Entry 9FQ8 (electron microscopy, 2.20 A resolution); this record covers chains 4X and 4Y of the 26 polymer chains in the assembly.

Chain 4X:
Name: Cytochrome Coxidase subunit, putative
From: Perkinsus marinus
Sequence (226 residues; row label = number of the first residue in the row):
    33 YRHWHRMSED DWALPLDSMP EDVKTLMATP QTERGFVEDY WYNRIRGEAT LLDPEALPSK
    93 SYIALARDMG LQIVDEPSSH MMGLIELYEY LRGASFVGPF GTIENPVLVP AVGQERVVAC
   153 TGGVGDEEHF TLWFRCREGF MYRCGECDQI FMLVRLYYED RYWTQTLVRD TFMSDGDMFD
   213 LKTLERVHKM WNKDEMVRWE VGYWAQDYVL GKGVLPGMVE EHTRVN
Bound ions: Zn2+: Cys152, His161, Cys176, Cys179

Chain 4Y:
Name: Cytochrome c oxidase subunit 18
From: Perkinsus marinus
UniProt: C5L2M0 (C5L2M0_PERM5); numbering as in UniProt (aligned over 24-130)
Sequence (107 residues; row label = number of the first residue in the row):
    24 IYEGQTVQES ELIPQEDDWV IEETNFCLGR NCYVRFREED DLARRALHQM DSQLNKMHTR
    84 LRDGTVIPYM SFHPDEMVDR PAPIHTFSEK PLLKWTWDET YEEAYDD

How chain 4X and chain 4Y interact:
Contacting residue pairs (89):
  Tyr120(4X) with Glu112(4Y)
  Leu123(4X) with Lys113(4Y), hydrogen bond (backbone-side chain)
  Arg124(4X) with Lys113(4Y), hydrogen bond (backbone-side chain)
  Ala126(4X) with Lys113(4Y), hydrogen bond (backbone-side chain)
  Phe128(4X) with Leu115(4Y), hydrophobic; Leu116(4Y); Lys117(4Y); Trp118(4Y), hydrogen bond (backbone-backbone)
  Val129(4X) with Trp118(4Y); Trp120(4Y), hydrophobic
  Gly130(4X) with Lys117(4Y), hydrogen bond (backbone-side chain); Trp118(4Y), hydrogen bond (backbone-backbone); Thr119(4Y); Trp120(4Y), hydrogen bond (backbone-backbone)
  Pro131(4X) with Lys117(4Y), hydrogen bond (backbone-side chain)
  Phe132(4X) with Thr119(4Y)
  Ile135(4X) with Thr88(4Y)
  Ala143(4X) with Glu112(4Y)
  Val144(4X) with Glu112(4Y), hydrogen bond (backbone-side chain)
  Gly145(4X) with Glu112(4Y), hydrogen bond (backbone-side chain)
  Glu147(4X) with Lys79(4Y)
  Arg148(4X) with Glu112(4Y); Lys113(4Y), hydrogen bond (side chain-backbone); Leu115(4Y)
  Val149(4X) with Met100(4Y), hydrophobic; Pro114(4Y); Leu115(4Y), hydrogen bond (backbone-backbone)
  Val150(4X) with Leu115(4Y)
  Ala151(4X) with Leu115(4Y), hydrogen bond (backbone-backbone); Lys117(4Y), hydrogen bond (backbone-backbone)
  Thr153(4X) with Leu116(4Y); Lys117(4Y), hydrogen bond (side chain-backbone); Trp118(4Y)
  Gly154(4X) with Thr119(4Y), hydrogen bond (backbone-side chain)
  Val156(4X) with Thr119(4Y); Trp120(4Y), hydrophobic; Asp121(4Y)
  Asp158(4X) with Tyr25(4Y)
  Glu159(4X) with Gln28(4Y), hydrogen bond (backbone-side chain); Thr29(4Y), hydrogen bond
  Glu160(4X) with Tyr25(4Y); Trp118(4Y)
  His161(4X) with Tyr25(4Y)
  Phe162(4X) with Phe95(4Y)
  Thr163(4X) with Ser94(4Y); Phe95(4Y), hydrogen bond (side chain-backbone); Leu116(4Y)
  Leu164(4X) with Met93(4Y), hydrophobic; Ser94(4Y); Phe95(4Y), hydrophobic
  Trp165(4X) with Tyr92(4Y); Met93(4Y); Ser94(4Y), hydrogen bond (backbone-backbone); Phe95(4Y); His96(4Y); Pro97(4Y); Met100(4Y); Pro114(4Y), hydrophobic
  Phe166(4X) with Pro91(4Y), hydrophobic; Tyr92(4Y); Met93(4Y), hydrophobic; Met100(4Y), hydrogen bond (backbone-side chain)
  Arg167(4X) with Gln76(4Y); Asn78(4Y), hydrogen bond; Lys79(4Y); Met100(4Y), hydrogen bond (side chain-backbone); Asp102(4Y), salt bridge
  Arg169(4X) with Lys79(4Y), hydrogen bond (side chain-backbone); His81(4Y)
  Phe172(4X) with His81(4Y); Arg83(4Y); Val89(4Y), hydrophobic
  Met173(4X) with Thr88(4Y); Val89(4Y), hydrogen bond (backbone-backbone)
  Tyr174(4X) with Val89(4Y); Pro91(4Y), hydrophobic
  Arg175(4X) with Leu84(4Y); Asp86(4Y), salt bridge; Thr88(4Y), hydrogen bond; Val89(4Y), hydrogen bond (backbone-backbone); Ile90(4Y); Pro91(4Y)
  Cys176(4X) with Met93(4Y), hydrophobic
  Gly177(4X) with Ile90(4Y); Met93(4Y)
  Glu178(4X) with Tyr25(4Y), hydrogen bond
  Cys179(4X) with Gln28(4Y)
  Gln181(4X) with Lys117(4Y), hydrogen bond; Thr119(4Y)
Interface residues without a listed pair, chain 4X (47 interface residues in all): Gly125, Val139, Val141, Pro142, Gly155, Phe183
Interface residues without a listed pair, chain 4Y (34 interface residues in all): Gly27, Phe110

Overview:
The interface between chain 4X and chain 4Y involves 47 residues on one side and 34 on the other; the contacts
include 29 hydrogen bonds and 2 salt bridges. Polar pairs include Arg167(4X)-Asp102(4Y), Arg175(4X)-Asp86(4Y)
and Leu123(4X)-Lys113(4Y). Cys152(4X), His161(4X), Cys176(4X) and Cys179(4X) form the Zn2+ site.
Here chain 4X is Cytochrome Coxidase subunit, putative and chain 4Y is Cytochrome c oxidase subunit 18, both
from Perkinsus marinus. Entry 9FQ8 (Perkinsus marinus Respiratory complex CIV) was determined by electron
microscopy.
